7BXR - chains A and B; structure by X-ray diffraction, 2.55 A resolution.

== Chain A (and B) ==
Name: 2-amino-3-ketobutyrate coenzyme A ligase
Source organism: Cupriavidus necator
Notes: EC 2.3.1.29; chain B of this document is another copy of the same molecule, construct and numbering; everything in this record applies to it too
Reference sequence: Q0K313 (Q0K313_CUPNH); numbering as in UniProt (aligned over 1-399)
Chain sequence (411 residues; row label = number of the first residue in the row; numbers below 1 keep their minus sign (Met-3 is residue -3)):
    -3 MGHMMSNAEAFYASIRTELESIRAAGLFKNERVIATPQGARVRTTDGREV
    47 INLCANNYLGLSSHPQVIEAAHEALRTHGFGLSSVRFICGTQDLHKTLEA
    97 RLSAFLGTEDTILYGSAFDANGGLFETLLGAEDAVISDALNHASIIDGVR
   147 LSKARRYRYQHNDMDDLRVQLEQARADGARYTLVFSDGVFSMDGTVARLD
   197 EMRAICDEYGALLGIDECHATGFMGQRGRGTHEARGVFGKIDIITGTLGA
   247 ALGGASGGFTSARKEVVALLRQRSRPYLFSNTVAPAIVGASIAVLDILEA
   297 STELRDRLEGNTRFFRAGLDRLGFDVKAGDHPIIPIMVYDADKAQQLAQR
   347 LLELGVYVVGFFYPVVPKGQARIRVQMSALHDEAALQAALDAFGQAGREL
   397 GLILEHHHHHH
Disordered / not traced: -3 to 0, 400-407
Sequence notes: expression tag (-3 to 0, 400-407); conflict Ala246 (Lys in Q0K313)
Small-molecule neighbours:
  - F9X ((2S,3R)-2-[[2-methyl-3-oxidanyl-5-(phosphonooxymethyl)pyridin-4-yl]methylamino]-3-oxidanyl-pentanoic acid), molecule 1: Asn52, Ser112, Ala113, Phe114, Asn117, His138, Ser140, Asp183, Ser187, Met188, Asp212, Cys214, His215, Thr243, Gly253, Phe357, Val361, Arg370
  - F9X, molecule 2: Val81, Phe83, Ile84, Leu274, Phe275, Ser276, Asn277
From the paper describing this entry:
  - binding site for F9X: Asn52, His138, His215, Arg370
  - catalytic residues: Ser187, His215 (by similarity / conservation)
  - catalytic residues: His138
  - mutagenesis - H138F: abolished catalytic activity (TA activity)

== Interface between chain A and chain B ==
Pairs across the interface (213):
  Asn3(A) - Tyr177(B)
  Asn3(A) - Tyr205(B)  hydrogen bond (side chain-backbone)
  Asn3(A) - Gly206(B)
  Ala4(A) - Gly206(B)  hydrogen bond (backbone-backbone)
  Ala4(A) - Leu208(B)  hydrophobic
  Glu5(A) - Arg259(B)  salt bridge
  Ala6(A) - Tyr177(B)
  Phe7(A) - Leu124(B)
  Phe7(A) - Tyr177(B)
  Phe7(A) - Leu208(B)  hydrophobic
  Tyr8(A) - Leu208(B)  hydrophobic
  Tyr8(A) - Asp238(B)  hydrogen bond
  Tyr8(A) - Arg259(B)
  Tyr8(A) - Glu261(B)
  Tyr8(A) - Val262(B)  hydrophobic
  Ser10(A) - Tyr177(B)  hydrogen bond
  Ile11(A) - Glu261(B)
  Ile11(A) - Val262(B)
  Ile11(A) - Leu265(B)  hydrophobic
  Arg12(A) - Glu261(B)  salt bridge
  Leu15(A) - Glu261(B)
  Leu15(A) - Ala264(B)  hydrophobic
  Leu15(A) - Leu265(B)
  Ile18(A) - Arg269(B)
  Leu23(A) - Gln268(B)
  Phe24(A) - Gln268(B)
  Lys25(A) - Phe83(B)
  Lys25(A) - Gln268(B)  hydrogen bond
  Glu27(A) - Arg82(B)  salt bridge
  Glu27(A) - Thr87(B)
  Glu27(A) - Lys92(B)  salt bridge
  Glu27(A) - Arg267(B)
  Glu27(A) - Tyr273(B)  hydrogen bond
  Arg28(A) - Thr87(B)
  Val29(A) - Thr87(B)
  Val29(A) - Gln88(B)
  Val29(A) - Asp89(B)
  Ile30(A) - Cys85(B)
  Ile30(A) - Thr87(B)  hydrogen bond (backbone-backbone)
  Ile30(A) - Gln88(B)
  Ile30(A) - Asp89(B)  hydrogen bond (backbone-backbone)
  Ala31(A) - His74(B)
  Thr32(A) - Gln88(B)  hydrogen bond (backbone-side chain)
  Pro33(A) - Thr73(B)
  Pro33(A) - His74(B)
  Pro33(A) - Gly75(B)
  Pro33(A) - Gln88(B)
  Gln34(A) - Gly77(B)
  Gln34(A) - Leu78(B)  hydrogen bond (side chain-backbone)
  Gln34(A) - Ser79(B)
  Gln34(A) - Cys85(B)  hydrogen bond (side chain-backbone)
  Asn48(A) - Cys85(B)
  Cys50(A) - Ile84(B)
  Cys50(A) - Cys85(B)
  Ala51(A) - Ser79(B)
  Ala51(A) - Cys85(B)  hydrophobic
  Asn52(A) - Ser79(B)  hydrogen bond (backbone-backbone)
  Asn53(A) - Ser79(B)  hydrogen bond (backbone-side chain)
  Ser58(A) - Phe76(B)  hydrogen bond (backbone-backbone)
  Ser58(A) - Gly77(B)  hydrogen bond (backbone-backbone)
  Ser58(A) - Ser79(B)  hydrogen bond
  Val63(A) - Phe76(B)  hydrophobic
  Ile64(A) - Leu71(B)
  Ala67(A) - Leu71(B)  hydrophobic
  His68(A) - His68(B)  hydrogen bond
  His68(A) - Leu71(B)
  His68(A) - Arg72(B)
  Leu71(A) - His68(B)
  Leu71(A) - Leu71(B)  hydrophobic
  Thr73(A) - Pro33(B)
  His74(A) - Ala31(B)
  His74(A) - Pro33(B)
  Gly75(A) - Pro33(B)
  Phe76(A) - Ser58(B)  hydrogen bond (backbone-backbone)
  Phe76(A) - Val63(B)  hydrophobic
  Phe76(A) - Ile64(B)  hydrophobic
  Phe76(A) - Ala67(B)  hydrophobic
  Phe76(A) - Gly249(B)
  Phe76(A) - Ala251(B)  hydrophobic
  Phe76(A) - Ala286(B)  hydrophobic
  Gly77(A) - Gln34(B)
  Gly77(A) - Ser58(B)  hydrogen bond (backbone-backbone)
  Gly77(A) - Gly249(B)
  Gly77(A) - Gly250(B)
  Gly77(A) - Ala251(B)
  Leu78(A) - Gln34(B)  hydrogen bond (backbone-side chain)
  Leu78(A) - Gly250(B)  hydrogen bond (backbone-backbone)
  Ser79(A) - Gln34(B)
  Ser79(A) - Ala51(B)
  Ser79(A) - Asn52(B)  hydrogen bond (backbone-backbone)
  Ser79(A) - Asn53(B)  hydrogen bond (side chain-backbone)
  Ser79(A) - Ser58(B)  hydrogen bond
  Ser79(A) - Gly245(B)
  Ser79(A) - Gly250(B)  hydrogen bond (backbone-backbone)
  Arg82(A) - Glu27(B)  salt bridge
  Phe83(A) - Lys25(B)
  Phe83(A) - Val355(B)
  Phe83(A) - Gly356(B)
  Phe83(A) - Val361(B)  hydrophobic
  Ile84(A) - Cys50(B)
  Ile84(A) - Tyr353(B)  hydrogen bond (backbone-side chain)
  Ile84(A) - Val355(B)
  Ile84(A) - Phe357(B)  hydrophobic
  Ile84(A) - Arg370(B)
  Cys85(A) - Ile30(B)  hydrophobic
  Cys85(A) - Gln34(B)  hydrogen bond (backbone-side chain)
  Cys85(A) - Asn48(B)
  Cys85(A) - Cys50(B)
  Cys85(A) - Ala51(B)  hydrophobic
  Cys85(A) - Tyr353(B)
  Thr87(A) - Glu27(B)  hydrogen bond
  Thr87(A) - Arg28(B)
  Thr87(A) - Val29(B)
  Thr87(A) - Ile30(B)  hydrogen bond (backbone-backbone)
  Gln88(A) - Val29(B)
  Gln88(A) - Ile30(B)
  Gln88(A) - Thr32(B)  hydrogen bond (side chain-backbone)
  Gln88(A) - Pro33(B)
  Asp89(A) - Val29(B)
  Asp89(A) - Ile30(B)  hydrogen bond (backbone-backbone)
  Asp89(A) - Ala31(B)
  Ser112(A) - Asp115(B)
  Ser112(A) - Ser276(B)
  Phe114(A) - Asp115(B)
  Phe114(A) - Pro272(B)  hydrophobic
  Phe114(A) - Phe275(B)  hydrophobic
  Phe114(A) - Ser276(B)
  Asp115(A) - Phe114(B)
  Asp115(A) - Asp115(B)
  Glu122(A) - Arg146(B)  salt bridge
  Leu124(A) - Phe7(B)
  His138(A) - Phe275(B)
  Ala139(A) - Arg271(B)  hydrogen bond (backbone-side chain)
  Ala139(A) - Phe275(B)  hydrophobic
  Asp143(A) - Arg271(B)  salt bridge
  Arg146(A) - Glu122(B)  salt bridge
  Arg146(A) - Leu147(B)  hydrogen bond (side chain-backbone)
  Leu147(A) - Asp143(B)
  Leu147(A) - Arg146(B)  hydrogen bond (backbone-side chain)
  Leu147(A) - Leu147(B)  hydrophobic
  Tyr177(A) - Asn3(B)
  Tyr177(A) - Ala6(B)  hydrogen bond (side chain-backbone)
  Tyr177(A) - Phe7(B)
  Tyr177(A) - Ser10(B)  hydrogen bond
  Tyr205(A) - Asn3(B)
  Gly206(A) - Asn3(B)
  Gly206(A) - Ala4(B)
  Leu208(A) - Phe7(B)  hydrophobic
  Leu208(A) - Tyr8(B)
  Asp238(A) - Tyr8(B)  hydrogen bond
  Gly245(A) - Ser79(B)
  Gly245(A) - Asn277(B)
  Gly249(A) - Phe76(B)
  Gly249(A) - Gly77(B)
  Gly250(A) - Gly77(B)
  Gly250(A) - Leu78(B)  hydrogen bond (backbone-backbone)
  Gly250(A) - Ser79(B)  hydrogen bond (backbone-backbone)
  Gly250(A) - Asn277(B)  hydrogen bond (backbone-side chain)
  Ala251(A) - Phe76(B)  hydrophobic
  Ala251(A) - Gly77(B)
  Ala251(A) - Asn277(B)  hydrogen bond (backbone-side chain)
  Ala251(A) - Thr278(B)
  Ala251(A) - Ala280(B)
  Ser252(A) - Ser252(B)
  Arg259(A) - Glu5(B)  salt bridge
  Arg259(A) - Tyr8(B)
  Glu261(A) - Tyr8(B)
  Glu261(A) - Ile11(B)
  Glu261(A) - Arg12(B)  salt bridge
  Glu261(A) - Leu15(B)
  Val262(A) - Tyr8(B)  hydrophobic
  Ala264(A) - Leu15(B)
  Leu265(A) - Ile11(B)  hydrophobic
  Leu265(A) - Glu14(B)
  Leu265(A) - Leu15(B)
  Leu265(A) - Ile18(B)  hydrophobic
  Arg267(A) - Lys25(B)
  Arg267(A) - Glu27(B)
  Gln268(A) - Leu23(B)
  Gln268(A) - Phe24(B)
  Gln268(A) - Lys25(B)  hydrogen bond (side chain-backbone)
  Arg269(A) - Ile18(B)
  Arg269(A) - Tyr359(B)  hydrogen bond (side chain-backbone)
  Arg269(A) - Pro360(B)
  Arg271(A) - Phe114(B)
  Arg271(A) - Ala139(B)  hydrogen bond (side chain-backbone)
  Arg271(A) - Ile142(B)
  Arg271(A) - Asp143(B)  salt bridge
  Arg271(A) - Arg146(B)
  Pro272(A) - Phe114(B)  hydrophobic
  Tyr273(A) - Glu27(B)  hydrogen bond
  Leu274(A) - Lys25(B)
  Leu274(A) - Pro360(B)  hydrophobic
  Phe275(A) - His138(B)
  Phe275(A) - Ala139(B)  hydrophobic
  Ser276(A) - Ser112(B)
  Ser276(A) - Phe114(B)
  Asn277(A) - Gly245(B)
  Asn277(A) - Gly250(B)  hydrogen bond (side chain-backbone)
  Asn277(A) - Ala251(B)  hydrogen bond (side chain-backbone)
  Thr278(A) - Ala251(B)
  Ala280(A) - Ala251(B)
  Ala286(A) - Phe76(B)  hydrophobic
  Tyr353(A) - Ile84(B)  hydrogen bond (side chain-backbone)
  Tyr353(A) - Cys85(B)
  Val355(A) - Phe83(B)
  Val355(A) - Ile84(B)
  Phe357(A) - Ile84(B)  hydrophobic
  Tyr359(A) - Arg269(B)
  Pro360(A) - Arg269(B)
  Pro360(A) - Leu274(B)  hydrophobic
  Val361(A) - Phe83(B)  hydrophobic
  Arg370(A) - Ile84(B)
Interface residues without a listed pair, chain A (105 interface residues in all): Glu14, Thr41, Leu57, Ser59, Arg72, Lys92, Leu125, Ile142, Arg176, Ala246, Ala282, Ile283, Gly356
Interface residues without a listed pair, chain B (108 interface residues in all): Thr41, Leu57, Ser59, Ser80, Leu125, Arg176, Ala207, Ala246, Val279, Ala282, Ile283

== Summary ==
105 residues of chain A face 108 of chain B across their interface; the contacts include 48 hydrogen bonds and
11 salt bridges. Among the polar pairs are Glu5(A)-Arg259(B), Arg12(A)-Glu261(B) and Glu27(A)-Arg82(B). Chain
A binds compound F9X. The paper reports catalytic residues Ser187(A), His215(A) and His138(A); H138F of chain
A abolishes catalytic activity (TA activity).
Chain A and chain B are both 2-amino-3-ketobutyrate coenzyme A ligase (Cupriavidus necator); the structure,
2-amino-3-ketobutyrate CoA ligase from Cupriavidus necator 3-Hydroxynorvaline binding form, was determined by
X-ray diffraction together with 7BXP and 7BXS from the same study.
